9N2A - chain A; structure by X-ray diffraction, 2.14 A resolution.

[Chain A]
Name: HrmI
From: Streptomyces griseoflavus
UniProtKB: F8S6W0 (F8S6W0_9ACTN); residues 1-349 here = UniProt positions 1-349
Sequence (362 residues; numbered 1 to 362; the number before each row is that of its first residue):
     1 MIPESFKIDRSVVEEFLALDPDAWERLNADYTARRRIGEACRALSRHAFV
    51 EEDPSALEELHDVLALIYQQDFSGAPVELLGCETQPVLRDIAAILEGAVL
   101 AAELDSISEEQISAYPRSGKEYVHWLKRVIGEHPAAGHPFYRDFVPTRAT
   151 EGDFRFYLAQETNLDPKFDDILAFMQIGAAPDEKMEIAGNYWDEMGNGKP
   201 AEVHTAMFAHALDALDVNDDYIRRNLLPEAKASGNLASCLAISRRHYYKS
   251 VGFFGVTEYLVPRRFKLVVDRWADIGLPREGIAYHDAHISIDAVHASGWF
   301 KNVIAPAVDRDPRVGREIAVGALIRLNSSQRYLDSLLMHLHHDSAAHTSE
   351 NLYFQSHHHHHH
Unresolved in the structure: 1-5, 342-362
Sequence notes: expression tag (350-362)
Metal / ion sites: Fe2+ site 1: E194, H204, H288 (together with lysine); Fe2+ site 2: E258, D292, H295
Ligand contacts: lysine (LYS): Y141, E161, L164, D165, F168, E194, T257, V261, R264, F265, Y284, H288, R325

[In short]
Ligands of chain A: lysine. E194, H204 and H288 coordinate Fe2+ site 1. The Fe2+ site 2 is built by E258, D292
and H295.
Chain A is HrmI (Streptomyces griseoflavus); the structure, Crystal structure of N-oxygenase HrmI with the
diferrous cofactor and substrate bound, was determined by X-ray diffraction together with 9N1A, 9N1E, 9N1X and
9NH9 from the same study.
